Entry 4Y78 (X-ray diffraction, 2.80 A resolution); this record covers chains M and b of the 34 polymer chains in the assembly.

== Chain M ==
Molecule: Proteasome subunit beta type-7
Source organism: Saccharomyces cerevisiae (strain ATCC 204508 / S288c)
Notes: EC 3.4.25.1
Reference sequence: P30657 (PSB7_YEAST); residues -12 to 233 here correspond to UniProt positions 21-266 (UniProt number = residue number + 33)
Amino-acid sequence (246 residues; numbered -12 to 233; the number before each row is that of its first residue; numbers below 1 keep their minus sign (Thr-12 is residue -12)):
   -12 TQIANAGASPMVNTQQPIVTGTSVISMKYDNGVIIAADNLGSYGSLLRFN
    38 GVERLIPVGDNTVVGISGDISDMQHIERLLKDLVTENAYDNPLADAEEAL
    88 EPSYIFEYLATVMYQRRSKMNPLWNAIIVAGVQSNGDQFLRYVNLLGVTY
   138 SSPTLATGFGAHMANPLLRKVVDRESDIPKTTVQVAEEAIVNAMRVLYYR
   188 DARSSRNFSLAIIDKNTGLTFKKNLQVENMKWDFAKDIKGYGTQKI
Not modelled in the structure: -12 to 0

== Chain b ==
Molecule: Proteasome subunit beta type-1
Source organism: Saccharomyces cerevisiae (strain ATCC 204508 / S288c)
Notes: EC 3.4.25.1
Reference sequence: P38624 (PSB1_YEAST); residues 1-196 here correspond to UniProt positions 20-215 (UniProt number = residue number + 19)
Amino-acid sequence (196 residues; row label = number of the first residue in the row):
     1 TSIMAVTFKDGVILGADSRTTTGAYIANRVTDKLTRVHDKIWCCRSGSAA
    51 DTQAIADIVQYHLELYTSQYGTPSTETAASVFKELCYENKDNLTAGIIVA
   101 GYDDKNKGEVYTIPLGGSVHKLPYAIAGSGSTFIYGYCDKNFRENMSKEE
   151 TVDFIKHSLSQAIKWDGSSGGVIRMVVLTAAGVERLIFYPDEYEQL
Curated features (UniProtKB/Swiss-Prot):
  - active site: Thr1 (Nucleophile)

== Interface between chain M and chain b ==
Contacting residue pairs - 65 pairs, chain M then chain b:
  Ser32(M) - Trp165(b)
  Ser32(M) - Asp166(b)
  Ser32(M) - Gly167(b)  hydrogen bond (backbone-backbone)
  Leu33(M) - Phe133(b)  hydrophobic
  Leu33(M) - Trp165(b)
  Leu34(M) - Lys164(b)
  Leu34(M) - Trp165(b)  hydrogen bond (backbone-backbone)
  Leu34(M) - Asp166(b)
  Leu34(M) - Gly167(b)
  Arg35(M) - Trp165(b)
  Phe146(M) - Ala24(b)
  Phe146(M) - Tyr25(b)
  Tyr185(M) - Glu194(b)  hydrogen bond
  Tyr186(M) - Ile26(b)
  Tyr186(M) - Arg29(b)
  Arg187(M) - Ala24(b)
  Arg187(M) - Tyr25(b)
  Arg187(M) - Ile26(b)  hydrogen bond (side chain-backbone)
  Arg187(M) - Ala27(b)  hydrogen bond (side chain-backbone)
  Arg187(M) - Asn28(b)
  Arg187(M) - Arg29(b)
  Asp188(M) - Ala24(b)
  Asp188(M) - Ile26(b)
  Ala189(M) - Arg19(b)
  Ala189(M) - Ala24(b)  hydrogen bond (backbone-backbone)
  Ala189(M) - Ile26(b)
  Ala189(M) - Gly167(b)
  Arg190(M) - Ala24(b)
  Arg190(M) - Gly167(b)
  Arg193(M) - Asp191(b)  salt bridge
  Arg193(M) - Glu194(b)  salt bridge
  Lys218(M) - Arg29(b)  hydrogen bond (backbone-side chain)
  Trp219(M) - Arg29(b)
  Trp219(M) - Gly171(b)
  Trp219(M) - Val172(b)  hydrophobic
  Trp219(M) - Tyr189(b)
  Trp219(M) - Pro190(b)
  Asp220(M) - Tyr189(b)
  Phe221(M) - Arg29(b)
  Phe221(M) - Val30(b)  hydrophobic
  Ala222(M) - Val30(b)  hydrophobic
  Ala222(M) - Val172(b)  hydrophobic
  Ala222(M) - Arg174(b)  hydrogen bond (backbone-side chain)
  Ala222(M) - Ile187(b)  hydrophobic
  Lys223(M) - Ile187(b)
  Lys223(M) - Tyr189(b)
  Ile225(M) - Val30(b)  hydrophobic
  Ile225(M) - Arg174(b)  hydrogen bond (backbone-side chain)
  Lys226(M) - Asp32(b)
  Lys226(M) - Arg185(b)
  Gly227(M) - Asp32(b)  hydrogen bond (backbone-side chain)
  Tyr228(M) - Thr35(b)
  Tyr228(M) - Arg45(b)
  Tyr228(M) - Gln53(b)  hydrogen bond (side chain-backbone)
  Tyr228(M) - Ala56(b)
  Tyr228(M) - Asp57(b)  hydrogen bond
  Gln231(M) - Leu34(b)
  Gln231(M) - Thr35(b)
  Gln231(M) - Arg36(b)  hydrogen bond (side chain-backbone)
  Gln231(M) - Trp42(b)
  Gln231(M) - Arg185(b)
  Ile233(M) - Arg36(b)
  Ile233(M) - Trp42(b)
  Ile233(M) - Val183(b)  hydrophobic
  Ile233(M) - Arg185(b)  hydrogen bond (backbone-side chain)
Interface residues without a listed pair, chain M (26 interface residues in all): Met150, Met217
Interface residues without a listed pair, chain b (34 interface residues in all): Ile163, Ser168

== In short ==
26 residues of chain M face 34 of chain b across their interface, with 14 hydrogen bonds and 2 salt bridges.
Polar pairs include Arg193(M)-Asp191(b), Arg193(M)-Glu194(b) and Tyr185(M)-Glu194(b). UniProt lists
active-site residue Thr1(b) on chain b.
Chain M is Proteasome subunit beta type-7 and chain b is Proteasome subunit beta type-1, both from
Saccharomyces cerevisiae (strain ATCC 204508 / S288c); the structure, Yeast 20S proteasome in complex with
Ac-LAD-ep, was determined by X-ray diffraction, deposited together with 4Y69, 4Y6A, 4Y6V, 4Y6Z, 4Y70, 4Y74 and
34 further entries.
